Entry 8T5C (electron microscopy, 4.70 A resolution (low resolution: residue-level contacts below are approximate; hydrogen-bond / salt-bridge calls are withheld)); this record covers chains E and I of the 11 polymer chains in the assembly.

[Chain E]
Molecule: 8.11G Heavy Chain
Source organism: Homo sapiens
Amino-acid sequence (120 residues; each row starts with the number of its first residue; a row labelled like 82A-82C holds insertion residues (82A, then the next letters in order); numbering starts at 0):
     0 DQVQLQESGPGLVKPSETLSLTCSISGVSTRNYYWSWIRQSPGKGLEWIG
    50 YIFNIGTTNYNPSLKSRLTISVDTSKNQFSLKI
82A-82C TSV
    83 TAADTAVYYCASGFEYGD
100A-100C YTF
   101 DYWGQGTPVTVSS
Unresolved in the structure: 0
Cystine bridges: Cys22-Cys92

[Chain I]
Molecule: 8.11G Light Chain
Source organism: Homo sapiens
Amino-acid sequence (109 residues; each row starts with the number of its first residue; numbering starts at 0):
     0 DEIVLTQSPATLSVSPGGRASLSCRASQSIGDKLSWYQQKPGQAPRLVIY
    50 GAYTRATDISPRFSGSRSGTDFNLTISRMQSGDFAVYFCQQYENWPRTFG
   100 QGTKLEIKR
Cystine bridges: Cys23-Cys88
Covalent attachments: N-acetylglucosamine (NAG) linked to Asn72

[Chain E / chain I interface]
Pairs across the interface (24; chain E residue first):
  Ile37(E) with Phe98(I)
  Gln39(E) with Gln38(I); Phe87(I)
  Gly44(E) with Gly99(I)
  Leu45(E) with Phe87(I); Phe98(I)
  Trp47(E) with Trp94(I); Pro95(I); Arg96(I)
  Tyr50(E) with Trp94(I)
  Pro61(E) with Pro95(I)
  Asp100(E) with Trp94(I); Arg96(I)
  Tyr100A(E) with Tyr49(I); Tyr91(I)
  Thr100B(E) with Tyr36(I); Leu46(I)
  Phe100C(E) with Leu46(I)
  Asp101(E) with Leu46(I); Thr56(I)
  Trp103(E) with Ala43(I); Pro44(I)
  Gly104(E) with Ala43(I)
  Gln105(E) with Ala43(I)
Interface residues without a listed pair, chain E (17 interface residues in all): Asn58, Tyr91
Interface residues without a listed pair, chain I (16 interface residues in all): Arg45, Gln100

[Overview]
17 residues of chain E and 16 residues of chain I are in contact. N-acetylglucosamine is covalently linked to
Asn72(I).
Here chain E is 8.11G Heavy Chain and chain I is 8.11G Light Chain, both from Homo sapiens. Entry 8T5C (Lassa
GPC Trimer in complex with Fab 8.11G and nanobody D5) was determined by electron microscopy.
